PDB entry 2X5I | X-ray diffraction, 3.10 A resolution | chains B and D of the 4 polymer chains in the assembly

# Chain B
Protein: VP2
Source organism: Human echovirus 7
UniProt: Q6W9E5 (Q6W9E5_9ENTO); residues 1-260 here correspond to UniProt positions 71-330 (UniProt number = residue number + 70)
Sequence (260 residues; numbered 1 to 260; the number before each row is that of its first residue):
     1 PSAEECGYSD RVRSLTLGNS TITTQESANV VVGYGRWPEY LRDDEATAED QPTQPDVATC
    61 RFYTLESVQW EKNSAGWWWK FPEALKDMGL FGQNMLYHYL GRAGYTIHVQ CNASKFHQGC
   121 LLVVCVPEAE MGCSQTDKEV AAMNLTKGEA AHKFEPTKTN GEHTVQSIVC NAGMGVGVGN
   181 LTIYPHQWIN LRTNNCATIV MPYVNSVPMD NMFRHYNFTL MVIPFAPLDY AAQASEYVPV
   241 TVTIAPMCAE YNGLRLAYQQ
Unresolved in the structure: 1-8

# Chain D
Protein: VP4
Source organism: Human echovirus 7
UniProt: Q6W9E5 (Q6W9E5_9ENTO); residue numbers follow UniProt; this construct covers 1-70
Sequence (70 residues; numbered 1 to 70; the number before each row is that of its first residue):
     1 MGAQVSTQKT GAHETGLNAS GNSIIHYTNI NYYKDAASNS ANRQDFTQDP GKFTEPVKDI
    61 MIKTMPALNS
Unresolved in the structure: 16-23, 70

# Interface between chain B and chain D
Residue-residue contacts (21; chain B residue first):
  Ser-9(B) / Asn-69(D)
  Asp-10(B) / Ala-67(D)
  Asp-10(B) / Asn-69(D)  hydrogen bond (side chain-backbone)
  Arg-11(B) / Leu-68(D)
  Arg-13(B) / Asp-59(D)  salt bridge
  Ser-27(B) / Leu-68(D)
  Ala-28(B) / Leu-68(D)  hydrophobic
  Asn-29(B) / Val-57(D)
  Asn-29(B) / Lys-58(D)  hydrogen bond (side chain-backbone)
  Asn-29(B) / Asp-59(D)  hydrogen bond (side chain-backbone)
  Asn-29(B) / Met-61(D)
  Val-30(B) / Pro-56(D)
  Val-30(B) / Val-57(D)
  Val-30(B) / Lys-58(D)  hydrogen bond (backbone-backbone)
  Val-31(B) / Pro-56(D)
  Val-32(B) / Pro-56(D)  hydrogen bond (backbone-backbone)
  Val-32(B) / Lys-58(D)
  Gly-33(B) / Pro-56(D)
  Tyr-34(B) / Lys-52(D)
  Tyr-34(B) / Phe-53(D)  hydrophobic
  Trp-37(B) / Lys-58(D)
Other interface residues (no listed pair), chain B (14 interface residues in all): Gly-35

# In short
The interface between chain B and chain D involves 14 residues on one side and 10 on the other, with 5
hydrogen bonds and 1 salt bridge. Polar pairs include Arg-13(B)/Asp-59(D), Asp-10(B)/Asn-69(D) and
Asn-29(B)/Lys-58(D).
Here chain B is VP2 and chain D is VP4, both from Human echovirus 7. Entry 2X5I (Crystal structure echovirus
7) was determined by X-ray diffraction, deposited together with 3IYP.
